PDB entry 8SQW | electron microscopy, 2.16 A resolution | chains J and G of the 9 polymer chains in the assembly

# Chain J
Name: Particulate methane monooxygenase beta subunit
From: Methylococcus capsulatus
UniProt: Q607G3 (PMOA_METCA); residues 7-247 here = UniProt positions 7-247
Chain sequence (241 residues; numbered 7 to 247; the number before each row is that of its first residue):
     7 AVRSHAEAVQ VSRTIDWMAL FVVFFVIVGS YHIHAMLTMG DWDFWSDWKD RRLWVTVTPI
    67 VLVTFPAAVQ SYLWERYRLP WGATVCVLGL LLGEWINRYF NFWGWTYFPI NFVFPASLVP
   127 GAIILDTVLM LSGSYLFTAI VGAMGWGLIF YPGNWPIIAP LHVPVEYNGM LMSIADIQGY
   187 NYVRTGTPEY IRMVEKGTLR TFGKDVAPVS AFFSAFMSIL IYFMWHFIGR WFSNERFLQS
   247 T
Residues lining bound ligands:
  - 1,2-didecanoyl-sn-glycero-3-phosphocholine (P1O), molecule 1: L137, S138, G139, S140, F143
  - 1,2-didecanoyl-sn-glycero-3-phosphocholine (P1O), molecule 2: S140, L142, F143, I146
  - 1,2-didecanoyl-sn-glycero-3-phosphocholine (P1O), molecule 3: Y141, L142, F229, H232, F233, R236
  - 1,2-didecanoyl-sn-glycero-3-phosphocholine (P1O), molecule 4: W237, R242, F243, L244, Q245, S246, T247
  - diundecyl phosphatidyl choline (PLC), molecule 1: T44, V67, M199, M223
  - diundecyl phosphatidyl choline (PLC), molecule 2: R57, L154, Y157, P158, W161, K210, A213, P214, A217, F218
  - diundecyl phosphatidyl choline (PLC), molecule 3: L59, T62, V63, I66, V67, M199, T204, F219, I227
  - diundecyl phosphatidyl choline (PLC), molecule 4: G209, K210, D211, P214, V215, F218
  - diundecyl phosphatidyl choline (PLC), molecule 5: K210, P214, F218

# Chain G
Name: Ammonia monooxygenase/methane monooxygenase, subunit C family protein
From: Methylococcus capsulatus
UniProt: Q603F1 (Q603F1_METCA); residues 45-280 here correspond to UniProt positions 16-251 (UniProt number = residue number - 29)
Chain sequence (236 residues; numbered 45 to 280; the number before each row is that of its first residue):
    45 LLDKKWLTFA LAIYTVFYLW VRWYEGVYGW SAGLDSFAPE FETYWMNFLY TEIVLEIVTA
   105 SILWGYLWKT RDRNLAALTP REELRRNFTH LVWLVAYAWA IYWGASYFTE QDGTWHQTIV
   165 RDTDFTPSHI IEFYLSYPIY IITGFAAFIY AKTRLPFFAK GISLPYLVLV VGPFMILPNV
   225 GLNEWGHTFW FMEELFVAPL HYGFVIFGWL ALAVMGTLTQ TFYSFAQGGL GQSLCE
Ion coordination: Cu ion: N227, H231 (together with trifluoroethanol)
Residues lining bound ligands:
  - trifluoroethanol (ETF): T153, D156, H160, H173, E176, F177, N227, H231, F240, H245, F248
  - 1,2-dihexanoyl-sn-glycero-3-phosphocholine (HXG), molecule 1: L63, R66, W67, W143, Y146, W147, Y151
  - 1,2-dihexanoyl-sn-glycero-3-phosphocholine (HXG), molecule 2: W234, F235, M236, E237, P243, Y246
  - 1,2-didecanoyl-sn-glycero-3-phosphocholine (P1O), molecule 1: W50, F53, A54, Y58, T103, L107, Y110, L111, R130, T133, V136, W137, A140, I186, T187, Y194, R198
  - 1,2-didecanoyl-sn-glycero-3-phosphocholine (P1O), molecule 2: S105, W108, G109, W112, F189, F192, I193, K196, I206, L211, F218
  - 1,2-didecanoyl-sn-glycero-3-phosphocholine (P1O), molecule 3: L208, L211, V212, V215, L254
  - diundecyl phosphatidyl choline (PLC), molecule 1: I57, V60, F61, W64, W67, Y68, Y72, Y88, N91, F92, T95, E96, L99, E100, T103, L179, I183, I186
  - diundecyl phosphatidyl choline (PLC), molecule 2: S80, F81, F85, M90, L93, Y94, I97, V98, I101, T167, D168, F169, Y178, L221, P222, V224, G225, E228
  - diundecyl phosphatidyl choline (PLC), molecule 3: I97, E100, I101, Y178, P182, L221
  - diundecyl phosphatidyl choline (PLC), molecule 4: L226, W229, F233, W234, F235, M236, P243
  - diundecyl phosphatidyl choline (PLC), molecule 5: F235, E237, L239, V241, P243, Y246, V249, W253

# Chain J / chain G interface
Residue-residue contacts - 36 pairs, chain J then chain G:
  R58(J) with W229(G); T232(G); F233(G)
  L59(J) with F233(G), hydrophobic
  T62(J) with W229(G), hydrogen bond
  L142(J) with L211(G), hydrophobic
  I146(J) with V215(G), hydrophobic; F218(G), hydrophobic
  T204(J) with T232(G), hydrogen bond (side chain-backbone); M236(G)
  R206(J) with R165(G); H231(G), hydrogen bond; T232(G); M236(G), hydrogen bond (side chain-backbone); E237(G); E238(G), salt bridge
  F208(J) with R165(G); D166(G); T167(G); T232(G)
  D211(J) with D168(G); T232(G)
  V215(J) with D168(G); E228(G); W229(G)
  F219(J) with G225(G); L226(G), hydrophobic; W229(G), hydrophobic
  F222(J) with M219(G), hydrophobic; P222(G); N223(G); L226(G), hydrophobic; F251(G), hydrophobic
  I225(J) with M219(G), hydrophobic
  L226(J) with M219(G), hydrophobic; F251(G), hydrophobic
Other interface residues (no listed pair), chain J (19 interface residues in all): M150, T207, G209, S216, F218
Other interface residues (no listed pair), chain G (23 interface residues in all): F81, F235

# Summary
19 residues of chain J and 23 residues of chain G are in contact; the contacts include 4 hydrogen bonds and 1
salt bridge. Polar pairs include R206(J)-E238(G), T62(J)-W229(G) and T204(J)-T232(G).
Here chain J is Particulate methane monooxygenase beta subunit and chain G is Ammonia monooxygenase/methane
monooxygenase, subunit C family protein, both from Methylococcus capsulatus. Entry 8SQW (particulate methane
monooxygenase crosslinked with 2,2,2-trifluoroethanol bound) was determined by electron microscopy together
with 8SR5, 8SR1, 8SR2, 8SR4 and 8OYI from the same study.
